Entry 8PEL (X-ray diffraction, 3.81 A resolution); this record covers chains D and G of the 9 polymer chains in the assembly.

Chain D:
Protein: Exoribonuclease phosphorolytic domain-containing protein
Organism: Thermochaetoides thermophila DSM 1495
Reference sequence: G0SCD1 (G0SCD1_CHATD); numbering as in UniProt (aligned over 1-258)
Amino-acid sequence (258 residues; row label = number of the first residue in the row):
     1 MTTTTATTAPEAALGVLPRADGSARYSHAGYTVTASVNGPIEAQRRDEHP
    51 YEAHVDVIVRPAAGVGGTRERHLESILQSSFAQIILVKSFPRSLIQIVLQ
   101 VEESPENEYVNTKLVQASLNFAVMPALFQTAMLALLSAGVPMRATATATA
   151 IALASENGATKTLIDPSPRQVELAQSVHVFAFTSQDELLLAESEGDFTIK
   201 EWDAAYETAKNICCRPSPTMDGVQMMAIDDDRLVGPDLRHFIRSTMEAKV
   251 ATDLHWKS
Disordered / not traced: 1-7, 217-235

Chain G:
Protein: Ribosomal RNA-processing protein 40
Organism: Thermochaetoides thermophila DSM 1495
Notes: engineered mutation(s): G-1, A0
Reference sequence: G0RZX8 (G0RZX8_CHATD); residue numbers follow UniProt; this construct covers 1-256
Amino-acid sequence (256 residues; numbered 1 to 256; the number before each row is that of its first residue):
     1 MSTTTRPFVLPGETIDPSLVPTHPKHPLRLGPGLRHVPPSDIIPTVAGQL
    51 ITNLNKNSMWVEYNSQRYVPTQNDLVLAQVLRSTQDSYLCLITPHTPPAT
   101 LPHLAFESATKKTRPQLQPGQLVYARVSLANRHMDPELECVNPSTGKADG
   151 LGPITGPGCVFEVSLGFARRLLMAKSREEGKVGVLEMLAGEDPSIGEAGA
   201 GLAFETAVGRNGRVWVGSEDVKTVIIVGRALQETDRGNLTIEGQRKLVRR
   251 LLREMR
Disordered / not traced: 1-5

How chain D and chain G interact:
Pairs across the interface (44; chain D residue first):
  Ala20(D) - Gln66(G)
  Asp21(D) - Gln66(G)
  Asp21(D) - Arg67(G)
  Gly39(D) - Arg67(G)
  Pro40(D) - Arg67(G)  hydrogen bond (backbone-side chain)
  Ile41(D) - His95(G)
  Glu42(D) - His95(G)  hydrogen bond (backbone-backbone)
  Glu42(D) - Thr96(G)
  Leu86(D) - Arg35(G)
  Leu86(D) - Thr45(G)
  Lys88(D) - Arg132(G)  hydrogen bond (backbone-side chain)
  Ser89(D) - Arg132(G)
  Pro91(D) - Arg132(G)
  Arg92(D) - Arg132(G)  hydrogen bond (side chain-backbone)
  Arg92(D) - His133(G)  hydrogen bond (side chain-backbone)
  Arg92(D) - Asp135(G)  salt bridge
  Leu136(D) - Pro11(G)  hydrophobic
  Leu136(D) - Ala47(G)  hydrophobic
  Ala138(D) - Ser65(G)
  Gly139(D) - Val46(G)
  Val140(D) - Thr45(G)
  Pro141(D) - Thr45(G)
  Met142(D) - Pro11(G)
  Met142(D) - Thr45(G)  hydrogen bond (backbone-backbone)
  Arg143(D) - Gly12(G)  hydrogen bond (backbone-backbone)
  Ala144(D) - Pro11(G)
  Thr145(D) - Pro11(G)
  Ser184(D) - Glu13(G)
  Arg243(D) - Phe8(G)
  Arg243(D) - Leu10(G)
  Glu247(D) - Phe8(G)
  Val250(D) - Phe8(G)  hydrophobic
  Val250(D) - Gln49(G)
  Thr252(D) - Asn238(G)  hydrogen bond (backbone-side chain)
  Asp253(D) - Asn64(G)
  Asp253(D) - Asn238(G)  hydrogen bond (backbone-side chain)
  Leu254(D) - Gln49(G)
  His255(D) - Lys181(G)
  His255(D) - Thr240(G)
  Trp256(D) - Glu62(G)
  Trp256(D) - Arg170(G)
  Trp256(D) - Gly180(G)
  Trp256(D) - Lys181(G)
  Ser258(D) - Lys181(G)
Also at the interface, not in a pair above, chain D (34 interface residues in all): Pro18, Phe90, Ser137, Met246
Also at the interface, not in a pair above, chain G (33 interface residues in all): Pro44, Gly48, Tyr63, Val69, Pro97, Pro98, Met134, Glu179

Overview:
34 residues of chain D and 33 residues of chain G are in contact; the contacts include 9 hydrogen bonds and 1
salt bridge. Among the polar pairs are Arg92(D)-Asp135(G), Pro40(D)-Arg67(G) and Lys88(D)-Arg132(G).
Here chain D is Exoribonuclease phosphorolytic domain-containing protein and chain G is Ribosomal
RNA-processing protein 40, both from Thermochaetoides thermophila DSM 1495. Entry 8PEL (Structure of C.
thermophilum RNA exosome core) was determined by X-ray diffraction.
